Entry 1C0W (X-ray diffraction, 3.20 A resolution); this record covers chains E and D of the 6 polymer chains in the assembly.

[Chain E]
Molecule: 21-nt DNA strand
Sequence (21 nucleotides; each row starts with the number of its first residue):
   401 ATTAGGTTAG CCTACCCTAA T

[Chain D]
Molecule: Diphtheria toxin repressor
From: Corynebacterium diphtheriae
Reference sequence: P33120 (DTXR_CORDI); residue numbers follow UniProt; this construct covers 2-226
Sequence (225 residues; numbered 2 to 226; the number before each row is that of its first residue):
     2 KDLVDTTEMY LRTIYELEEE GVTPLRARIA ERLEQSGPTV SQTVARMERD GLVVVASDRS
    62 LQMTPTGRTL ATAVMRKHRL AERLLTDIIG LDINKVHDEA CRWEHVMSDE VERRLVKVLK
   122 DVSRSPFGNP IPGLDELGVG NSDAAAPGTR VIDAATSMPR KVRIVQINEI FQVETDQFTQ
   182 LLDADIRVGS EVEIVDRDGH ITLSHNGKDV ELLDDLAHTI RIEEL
Disordered / not traced: 141-165, 190-210, 223-226
Ion coordination: Co2+ site 1: Met10, Cys102, Glu105, His106; Co2+ site 2: His79, Glu83, His98, Glu170, Gln173

[How chain E and chain D interact]
Residue-residue contacts (6):
  DA401(E) - Arg27(D)  salt bridge to the phosphate
  DA401(E) - Ala28(D)  hydrogen bond to the phosphate
  DA401(E) - Ser42(D)  sugar contact
  DT402(E) - Pro39(D)  base contact
  DT402(E) - Ser42(D)  hydrogen bond to the phosphate
  DT403(E) - Pro39(D)  base contact
Also at the interface, not in a pair above, chain E (4 interface residues in all): DA404
Also at the interface, not in a pair above, chain D (7 interface residues in all): Leu26, Gly38, Arg60

[Summary]
Chain E and chain D form an interface of 4 and 7 residues respectively, with 2 hydrogen bonds and 1 salt
bridge. Polar pairs include DA401(E)-Ala28(D), DT402(E)-Ser42(D) and DA401(E)-Arg27(D). The Co2+ site 1 is
built by Met10(D), Cys102(D), Glu105(D) and His106(D).
Here chain E is a 21-nt DNA strand and chain D is Diphtheria toxin repressor (Corynebacterium diphtheriae).
Entry 1C0W (Crystal structure of the cobalt-activated diphtheria toxin repressor-DNA complex reveals a metal
binding sh-like domain) was determined by X-ray diffraction.
